PDB entry 4KFO | X-ray diffraction, 1.60 A resolution | chains A and B

== Chain A (and B) ==
Molecule: Nicotinamide phosphoribosyltransferase
Source organism: Homo sapiens
Notes: EC 2.4.2.12; chain B of this document is another copy of the same molecule, construct and numbering; everything in this record applies to it too
UniProt: P43490 (NAMPT_HUMAN); numbering as in UniProt (aligned over 1-491)
Sequence (501 residues; each row starts with the number of its first residue):
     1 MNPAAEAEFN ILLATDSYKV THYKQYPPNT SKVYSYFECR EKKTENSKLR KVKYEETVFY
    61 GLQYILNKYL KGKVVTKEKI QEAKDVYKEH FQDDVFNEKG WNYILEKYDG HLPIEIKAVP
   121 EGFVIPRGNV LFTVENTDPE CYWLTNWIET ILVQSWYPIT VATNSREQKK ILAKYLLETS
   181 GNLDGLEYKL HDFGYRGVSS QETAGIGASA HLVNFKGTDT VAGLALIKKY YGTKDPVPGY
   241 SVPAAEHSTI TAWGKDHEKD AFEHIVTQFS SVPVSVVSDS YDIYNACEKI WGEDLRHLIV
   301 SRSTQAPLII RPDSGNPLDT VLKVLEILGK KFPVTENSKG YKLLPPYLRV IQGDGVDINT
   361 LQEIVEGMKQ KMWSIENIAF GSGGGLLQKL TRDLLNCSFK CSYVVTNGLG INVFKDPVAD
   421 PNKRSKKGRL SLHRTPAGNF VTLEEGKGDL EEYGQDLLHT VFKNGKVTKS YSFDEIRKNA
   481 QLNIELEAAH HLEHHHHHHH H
Not modelled in the structure: 1-7, 44-51, 488-501 (chain B: 1-7, 43-51, 487-501)
Sequence notes: expression tag (492-501)
Ligand contacts: 1QS (N-{4-[(3,5-difluorophenyl)sulfonyl]benzyl}imidazo[1,2-a]pyridine-6-carboxamide): Tyr-188, His-191, Phe-193, Arg-196, Gly-217, Asp-219, Tyr-240, Ser-241, Val-242, Pro-243, Ala-244, Pro-273, Ser-275, Ile-309, Arg-311, Ile-351, Ala-379

== How chain A and chain B interact ==
Residue-residue contacts (219):
  Phe-9(A) with Gln-201(B)
  Leu-13(A) with Tyr-195(B); Val-221(B)
  Ala-14(A) with Tyr-195(B); Gln-201(B)
  Thr-15(A) with Tyr-195(B); Asp-219(B); Val-221(B)
  Asp-16(A) with Tyr-195(B); Arg-196(B), salt bridge; Asp-219(B)
  Ser-17(A) with Thr-218(B), hydrogen bond (side chain-backbone); Asp-219(B), hydrogen bond (backbone-backbone); Val-221(B); Ser-241(B)
  Tyr-18(A) with Arg-196(B), hydrogen bond; Asp-219(B), hydrogen bond (backbone-side chain); Ala-244(B); Ala-245(B); Glu-246(B)
  Lys-19(A) with Glu-246(B), salt bridge
  Thr-21(A) with Pro-243(B); Ala-244(B), hydrogen bond (side chain-backbone); Phe-269(B)
  His-22(A) with Ala-244(B), hydrogen bond (side chain-backbone); Ala-245(B); Glu-246(B), salt bridge; Thr-249(B)
  Lys-24(A) with His-264(B), hydrogen bond (backbone-side chain); Gln-268(B); Phe-269(B)
  Gln-25(A) with Ala-244(B), hydrogen bond (side chain-backbone); Ala-245(B); Thr-249(B), hydrogen bond; Trp-253(B), hydrogen bond (backbone-side chain); His-264(B); Ile-265(B); Phe-269(B)
  Tyr-26(A) with Glu-246(B); Ser-248(B), hydrogen bond; Thr-249(B); Ala-252(B), hydrophobic; Trp-253(B)
  Pro-27(A) with Ala-252(B); Trp-253(B), hydrophobic
  Pro-28(A) with Trp-253(B)
  Tyr-69(A) with Gln-201(B)
  Val-86(A) with Leu-224(B), hydrophobic
  Glu-89(A) with Pro-236(B); Val-237(B); Tyr-240(B)
  His-90(A) with Thr-218(B), hydrogen bond (side chain-backbone); Leu-224(B); Gly-239(B), hydrogen bond (side chain-backbone); Tyr-240(B); Ser-241(B), hydrogen bond (backbone-backbone)
  Phe-91(A) with Ser-241(B); Val-242(B)
  Gln-92(A) with Tyr-240(B)
  Asn-146(A) with Glu-246(B), hydrogen bond; Ser-248(B), hydrogen bond
  Glu-149(A) with Arg-196(B), salt bridge; Glu-246(B)
  Thr-150(A) with Tyr-195(B); Arg-196(B)
  Ile-151(A) with Gln-201(B)
  Val-153(A) with Arg-196(B)
  Gln-154(A) with Tyr-195(B), hydrogen bond (side chain-backbone); Arg-196(B); Val-198(B); Ser-200(B); Gln-201(B), hydrogen bond
  Trp-156(A) with Arg-196(B), hydrogen bond (side chain-backbone); Gly-197(B), hydrogen bond (side chain-backbone); Val-198(B), hydrogen bond (side chain-backbone); Gln-388(B)
  Tyr-157(A) with Ser-199(B)
  Tyr-195(A) with Leu-13(B); Ala-14(B); Thr-15(B); Asp-16(B); Thr-150(B); Gln-154(B), hydrogen bond (backbone-side chain)
  Arg-196(A) with Asp-16(B), salt bridge; Tyr-18(B), hydrogen bond; Glu-149(B), salt bridge; Thr-150(B); Val-153(B); Gln-154(B); Trp-156(B), hydrogen bond (backbone-side chain); Arg-392(B)
  Gly-197(A) with Trp-156(B), hydrogen bond (backbone-side chain)
  Val-198(A) with Gln-154(B); Trp-156(B), hydrogen bond (backbone-side chain)
  Ser-199(A) with Tyr-157(B); Ser-199(B), hydrogen bond; Thr-203(B), hydrogen bond; Ile-206(B)
  Ser-200(A) with Gln-154(B); Ser-200(B), hydrogen bond; Glu-202(B); Thr-203(B), hydrogen bond; Ile-206(B)
  Gln-201(A) with Phe-9(B); Ala-14(B); Tyr-69(B); Ile-151(B); Gln-154(B), hydrogen bond; Glu-202(B), hydrogen bond (backbone-side chain)
  Glu-202(A) with Ser-200(B); Gln-201(B), hydrogen bond (side chain-backbone); Glu-202(B), hydrogen bond (side chain-backbone)
  Thr-203(A) with Ser-199(B), hydrogen bond; Ser-200(B), hydrogen bond; Thr-203(B), hydrogen bond
  Ile-206(A) with Ser-199(B); Ser-200(B)
  Thr-218(A) with Ser-17(B); His-90(B), hydrogen bond (backbone-side chain)
  Asp-219(A) with Thr-15(B); Asp-16(B); Ser-17(B), hydrogen bond (backbone-backbone); Tyr-18(B), hydrogen bond (side chain-backbone)
  Val-221(A) with Leu-13(B); Thr-15(B); Ser-17(B)
  Leu-224(A) with Val-86(B), hydrophobic; His-90(B)
  Pro-236(A) with Glu-89(B)
  Val-237(A) with Glu-89(B); His-90(B)
  Gly-239(A) with His-90(B), hydrogen bond (backbone-side chain)
  Tyr-240(A) with Glu-89(B); His-90(B); Gln-92(B)
  Ser-241(A) with Ser-17(B); His-90(B), hydrogen bond (backbone-backbone); Phe-91(B)
  Val-242(A) with Phe-91(B)
  Pro-243(A) with Thr-21(B)
  Ala-244(A) with Tyr-18(B); Thr-21(B), hydrogen bond (backbone-side chain); His-22(B), hydrogen bond (backbone-side chain); Gln-25(B), hydrogen bond (backbone-side chain)
  Ala-245(A) with Tyr-18(B); His-22(B); Gln-25(B)
  Glu-246(A) with Tyr-18(B); Lys-19(B), salt bridge; His-22(B), salt bridge; Tyr-26(B); Asn-146(B), hydrogen bond; Glu-149(B)
  His-247(A) with Lys-415(B)
  Ser-248(A) with Tyr-26(B), hydrogen bond; Asn-146(B); Cys-401(B)
  Thr-249(A) with His-22(B); Gln-25(B), hydrogen bond; Tyr-26(B)
  Thr-251(A) with Val-413(B); Phe-414(B)
  Ala-252(A) with Tyr-26(B), hydrophobic; Pro-27(B); Val-404(B)
  Trp-253(A) with Gln-25(B), hydrogen bond (side chain-backbone); Tyr-26(B); Pro-27(B); Pro-28(B)
  His-264(A) with Lys-24(B), hydrogen bond (side chain-backbone); Gln-25(B); Tyr-26(B)
  Ile-265(A) with Gln-25(B)
  Gln-268(A) with Lys-24(B)
  Phe-269(A) with Thr-21(B); Lys-24(B); Gln-25(B); Val-95(B), hydrophobic
  Asp-279(A) with Pro-417(B)
  Ser-280(A) with Lys-415(B); Asp-416(B), hydrogen bond (backbone-backbone); Pro-417(B)
  Tyr-281(A) with Phe-414(B); Asp-416(B); Pro-417(B); Val-418(B), hydrogen bond (backbone-backbone)
  Asp-282(A) with Val-418(B)
  Asp-313(A) with Lys-423(B), hydrogen bond (backbone-side chain)
  Ser-314(A) with Pro-417(B)
  Asp-354(A) with Lys-423(B), salt bridge
  Gln-388(A) with Trp-156(B); Gln-388(B); Leu-390(B), hydrogen bond (side chain-backbone)
  Lys-389(A) with Thr-391(B)
  Leu-390(A) with Gln-388(B), hydrogen bond (backbone-side chain)
  Thr-391(A) with Lys-389(B)
  Arg-392(A) with Arg-196(B)
  Cys-401(A) with Ser-248(B)
  Val-404(A) with Ala-252(B)
  Ile-411(A) with Ala-252(B); Gly-254(B)
  Val-413(A) with Thr-251(B)
  Phe-414(A) with Thr-251(B); Lys-255(B); Tyr-281(B)
  Lys-415(A) with His-247(B); Ser-280(B)
  Asp-416(A) with Ser-280(B), hydrogen bond (backbone-backbone); Tyr-281(B)
  Pro-417(A) with Asp-279(B); Ser-280(B); Tyr-281(B); Ser-314(B)
  Val-418(A) with Tyr-281(B), hydrogen bond (backbone-backbone); Asp-282(B); Tyr-284(B), hydrophobic
  Ala-419(A) with Tyr-284(B)
  Lys-423(A) with Asp-313(B), hydrogen bond (side chain-backbone); Asp-354(B), salt bridge
Other interface residues (no listed pair), chain A (98 interface residues in all): Tyr-87, Asp-93, Val-95, Ala-204, Ala-222, Lys-255, Ile-283, Tyr-284, Arg-311, Gly-315, Asp-420, Lys-427
Other interface residues (no listed pair), chain B (97 interface residues in all): Tyr-87, Ala-204, Ala-222, Val-272, Ile-283, Arg-311, Gly-315, Ala-419, Asp-420

== Overview ==
The interface between chain A and chain B involves 98 residues on one side and 97 on the other, with 58
hydrogen bonds and 10 salt bridges. Polar pairs include Asp-16(A)/Arg-196(B), Lys-19(A)/Glu-246(B) and
His-22(A)/Glu-246(B). Ligands of chain A: compound 1QS.
Both chains are Nicotinamide phosphoribosyltransferase (Homo sapiens). Entry 4KFO (Structure-Based Discovery
of Novel Amide-Containing Nicotinamide Phosphoribosyltransferase (Nampt) Inhibitors) was determined by X-ray
diffraction, deposited together with 4JR5 and 4KFN.
